Entry 8DR5 (electron microscopy, 2.76 A resolution); this record covers chains F and G of the 12 polymer chains in the assembly.

Chain F (and G):
Protein: Proliferating cell nuclear antigen
From: Saccharomyces cerevisiae
Notes: chain G of this document is another copy of the same molecule, construct and numbering; everything in this record applies to it too
Reference sequence: A0A6B7JGY6 (A0A6B7JGY6_YEASX); numbering as in UniProt (aligned over 1-258)
Chain sequence (277 residues; each row starts with the number of its first residue; numbers below 1 keep their minus sign (Met-18 is residue -18)):
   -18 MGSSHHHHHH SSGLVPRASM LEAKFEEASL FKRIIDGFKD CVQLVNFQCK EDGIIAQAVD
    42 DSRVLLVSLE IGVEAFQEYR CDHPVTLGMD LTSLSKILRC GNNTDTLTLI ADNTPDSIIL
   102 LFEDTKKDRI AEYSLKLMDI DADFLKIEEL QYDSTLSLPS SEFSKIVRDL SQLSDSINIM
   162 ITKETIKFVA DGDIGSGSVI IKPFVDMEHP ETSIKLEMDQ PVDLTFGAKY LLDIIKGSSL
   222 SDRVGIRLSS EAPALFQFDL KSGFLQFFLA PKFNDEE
Disordered / not traced: -18 to -1, 257-258 (chain G: -18 to -1, 256-258)
Construct notes: expression tag (-18 to 0)

How chain F and chain G interact:
Pairs across the interface - 26 pairs, chain F then chain G:
  Glu143(F) with Lys108(G), salt bridge
  Lys146(F) with Cys81(G), hydrogen bond (side chain-backbone); Asn83(G)
  Asp150(F) with Cys81(G), hydrogen bond
  Gln153(F) with Lys77(G); Arg80(G)
  Gly173(F) with Lys117(G)
  Asp174(F) with Lys117(G), hydrogen bond (backbone-side chain)
  Ile175(F) with Ser74(G); Lys77(G); Leu116(G); Lys117(G), hydrogen bond (backbone-backbone)
  Gly176(F) with Ser115(G); Lys117(G)
  Ser177(F) with Tyr114(G); Ser115(G), hydrogen bond (backbone-backbone)
  Gly178(F) with Glu113(G); Tyr114(G)
  Ser179(F) with Ala112(G); Glu113(G), hydrogen bond (backbone-backbone)
  Val180(F) with Ile111(G); Tyr114(G)
  Ile181(F) with Ile111(G), hydrogen bond (backbone-backbone)
  Ile182(F) with Arg110(G)
  Lys183(F) with Asp109(G), salt bridge
  Ile195(F) with Arg110(G)
Other interface residues (no listed pair), chain F (18 interface residues in all): Leu154, Phe185

In short:
18 residues of chain F and 15 residues of chain G are in contact; the contacts include 7 hydrogen bonds and 2
salt bridges. Among the polar pairs are Glu143(F)-Lys108(G), Lys183(F)-Asp109(G) and Lys146(F)-Cys81(G).
Both chains are Proliferating cell nuclear antigen (Saccharomyces cerevisiae). Entry 8DR5 (Open state of
RFC:PCNA bound to a 3' ss/dsDNA junction (DNA2) with NTD) was determined by electron microscopy (same
publication as 8DQW, 8DQX, 8DQZ, 8DR0, 8DR1, 8DR3 and 3 further entries).
